Entry 8BED (electron microscopy, 2.03 A resolution); this record covers chains E and F of the 8 polymer chains in the assembly.

== Chain E ==
Name: NADH dehydrogenase [ubiquinone] flavoprotein 2, mitochondrial
From: Arabidopsis thaliana
Notes: EC 7.1.1.2
Reference sequence: O22769 (NDUV2_ARATH); residues 1-255 here = UniProt positions 1-255
Amino-acid sequence (255 residues; each row starts with the number of its first residue):
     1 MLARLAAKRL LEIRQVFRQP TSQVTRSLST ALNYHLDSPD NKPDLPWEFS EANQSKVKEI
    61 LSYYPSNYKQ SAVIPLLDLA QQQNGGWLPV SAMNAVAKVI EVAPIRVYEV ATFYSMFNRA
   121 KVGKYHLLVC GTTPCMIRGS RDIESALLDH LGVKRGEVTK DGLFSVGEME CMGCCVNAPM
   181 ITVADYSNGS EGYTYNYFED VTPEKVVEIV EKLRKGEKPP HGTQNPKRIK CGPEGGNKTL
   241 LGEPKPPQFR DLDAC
Disordered / not traced: 1-29, 222-255
Metal / ion sites: 2Fe-2S cluster Fe: C135, M169, C171, C175
Small-molecule neighbours: 2Fe-2S cluster (FES): G131, C135, S140, M169, C171, M172, C175, M180
Curated features (UniProtKB/Swiss-Prot):
  - binding site ([2Fe-2S] cluster): C130, C135, C171, C175

== Chain F ==
Name: NADH dehydrogenase [ubiquinone] flavoprotein 1, mitochondrial
From: Arabidopsis thaliana
Notes: EC 7.1.1.2
Reference sequence: Q9FNN5 (NDUV1_ARATH); residues 1-486 here = UniProt positions 1-486
Amino-acid sequence (486 residues; row label = number of the first residue in the row):
     1 MAPVRGILGL QRAVSIWKES NRLTPALRSF STQAASTSTT PQPPPPPPPP EKTHFGGLKD
    61 EDRIFTNLYG LHDPFLKGAM KRGDWHRTKD LVLKGTDWIV NEMKKSGLRG RGGAGFPSGL
   121 KWSFMPKVSD GRPSYLVVNA DESEPGTCKD REIMRHDPHK LLEGCLIAGV GMRASAAYIY
   181 IRGEYVNERL NLEKARREAY AAGLLGKNAC GSGYDFEVYI HFGAGAYICG EETALLESLE
   241 GKQGKPRLKP PFPANAGLYG CPTTVTNVET VAVSPTILRR GPEWFSSFGR KNNAGTKLFC
   301 ISGHVNKPCT VEEEMSIPLK ELIERHCGGV RGGWDNLLAI IPGGSSVPLI PKNICEDVLM
   361 DFDALKAVQS GLGTAAVIVM DKSTDVVDAI ARLSYFYKHE SCGQCTPCRE GTGWLWMIME
   421 RMKVGNAKLE EIDMLQEVTK QIEGHTICAL GDAAAWPVQG LIRHFRPELE RRIRERAERE
   481 LLQAAA
Disordered / not traced: 1-50, 485-486
Metal / ion sites: 4Fe-4S cluster Fe: C402, C405, C408, C448
Small-molecule neighbours:
  - FMN (flavin mononucleotide): G110, R111, G112, G113, A114, K121, N139, D141, E142, S143, Y227, I228, G230, E231, E232, V265, T266, N267, T270, A449, L450
  - 4Fe-4S cluster (SF4): I228, P246, S401, C402, G403, Q404, C405, C408, R409, T446, I447, C448, L450, G451
Curated features (UniProtKB/Swiss-Prot):
  - binding site (NADH): G110 to G119
  - binding site (FMN): F222 to T270
  - binding site ([4Fe-4S] cluster): C402, C405, C408, C448

== Interface between chain E and chain F ==
Contacting residue pairs (61):
  Y63(E) - Y178(F)  hydrogen bond (backbone-side chain)
  Y63(E) - R196(F)
  Y63(E) - Y219(F)  hydrophobic
  Y64(E) - Y178(F)  hydrophobic
  Y64(E) - H221(F)  hydrogen bond
  Y64(E) - Y259(F)
  P65(E) - Y259(F)
  Y68(E) - Y259(F)  hydrophobic
  Q70(E) - E240(F)
  Q70(E) - G241(F)  hydrogen bond (side chain-backbone)
  Q70(E) - K242(F)  hydrogen bond
  S71(E) - H221(F)
  S71(E) - L239(F)  hydrogen bond (side chain-backbone)
  S71(E) - E240(F)  hydrogen bond (backbone-backbone)
  S71(E) - G241(F)
  S71(E) - Y259(F)  hydrogen bond
  V73(E) - G241(F)
  I74(E) - F222(F)
  I74(E) - S238(F)
  P75(E) - H221(F)
  P75(E) - F222(F)  hydrophobic
  E109(E) - Q243(F)  hydrogen bond (backbone-side chain)
  V110(E) - G241(F)
  F113(E) - I228(F)  hydrophobic
  F113(E) - Q243(F)
  F113(E) - G244(F)
  Y114(E) - A224(F)
  Y114(E) - A226(F)  hydrophobic
  Y114(E) - C229(F)  hydrophobic
  Y114(E) - S238(F)  hydrogen bond
  Y114(E) - K242(F)  hydrogen bond (side chain-backbone)
  Y114(E) - Q243(F)
  Y114(E) - G244(F)  hydrogen bond (side chain-backbone)
  S115(E) - A224(F)  hydrogen bond (backbone-backbone)
  S115(E) - G225(F)  hydrogen bond (side chain-backbone)
  M116(E) - G183(F)
  M116(E) - E184(F)
  M116(E) - A224(F)  hydrogen bond (backbone-backbone)
  M116(E) - G225(F)
  F117(E) - A224(F)  hydrophobic
  T133(E) - R392(F)  hydrogen bond (side chain-backbone)
  M136(E) - R392(F)  hydrogen bond (backbone-side chain)
  I137(E) - R392(F)
  R138(E) - G303(F)
  E170(E) - E184(F)
  E170(E) - G225(F)
  C171(E) - R182(F)  hydrogen bond (backbone-side chain)
  M172(E) - R182(F)
  M172(E) - Y185(F)  hydrophobic
  G173(E) - P145(F)
  G173(E) - G146(F)  hydrogen bond (backbone-backbone)
  G173(E) - T147(F)
  C174(E) - G146(F)
  C174(E) - S302(F)
  V176(E) - S302(F)
  V176(E) - P308(F)  hydrophobic
  Y195(E) - E184(F)
  Y195(E) - V186(F)  hydrophobic
  Y195(E) - N187(F)
  N196(E) - N187(F)  hydrogen bond
  Y197(E) - E184(F)
Other interface residues (no listed pair), chain E (32 interface residues in all): D78, P134, Y193
Other interface residues (no listed pair), chain F (38 interface residues in all): Y135, E193, G223, K245, H304, L393, C402

== Summary ==
Chain E and chain F form an interface of 32 and 38 residues respectively; the contacts include 19 hydrogen
bonds. Polar pairs include Y63(E)-Y178(F), Y64(E)-H221(F) and Q70(E)-G241(F). Bound to chain E: 2Fe-2S
cluster. Bound to chain F: flavin mononucleotide and 4Fe-4S cluster.
Chain E is NADH dehydrogenase [ubiquinone] flavoprotein 2, mitochondrial and chain F is NADH dehydrogenase
[ubiquinone] flavoprotein 1, mitochondrial, both from Arabidopsis thaliana; the structure, Cryo-EM structure
of the Arabidopsis thaliana I+III2 supercomplex (CI peripheral tip), was determined by electron microscopy
together with 8BEE, 8BEF, 8BEH, 8BEL, 8BEP, 8BPX, 8BQ5 and 8BQ6 from the same study.
